Entry 8WON (electron microscopy, 2.69 A resolution); this record covers chains A and I of the 10 polymer chains in the assembly.

== Chain A (and I) ==
Molecule: Major membrane protein I
Source organism: Mycolicibacterium smegmatis
Notes: chain I of this document is another copy of the same molecule, construct and numbering; everything in this record applies to it too
UniProt: A0A653FP42 (A0A653FP42_MYCSM); residues 29-316 here correspond to UniProt positions 20-307 (UniProt number = residue number - 9)
Amino-acid sequence (288 residues; each row starts with the number of its first residue):
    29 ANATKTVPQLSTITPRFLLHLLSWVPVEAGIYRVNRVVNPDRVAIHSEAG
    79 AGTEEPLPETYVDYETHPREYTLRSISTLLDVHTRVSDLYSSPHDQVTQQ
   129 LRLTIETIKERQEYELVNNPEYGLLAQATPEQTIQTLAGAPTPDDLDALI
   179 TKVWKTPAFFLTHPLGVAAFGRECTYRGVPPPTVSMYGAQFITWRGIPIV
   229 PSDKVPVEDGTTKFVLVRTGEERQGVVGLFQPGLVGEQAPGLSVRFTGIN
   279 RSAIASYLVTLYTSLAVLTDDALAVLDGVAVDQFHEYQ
Not modelled in the structure: 69-91

== How chain A and chain I interact ==
Contacting residue pairs (19; chain A residue first):
  Asn-30(A) with Val-263(I)
  Ser-119(A) with Phe-274(I)
  Ser-120(A) with Phe-274(I); Tyr-285(I)
  Pro-121(A) with Phe-274(I)
  His-122(A) with His-122(I), hydrogen bond; Val-125(I); Thr-126(I); Leu-129(I); Tyr-285(I)
  Val-125(A) with His-122(I)
  Thr-126(A) with His-122(I)
  Leu-129(A) with His-122(I)
  Val-263(A) with Asn-30(I)
  Phe-274(A) with Ser-119(I); Ser-120(I); Pro-121(I)
  Tyr-285(A) with Ser-120(I); His-122(I)

== In short ==
The chain A/chain I interface involves 11 residues from each chain; the contacts include 1 hydrogen bond. The
hydrogen-bonded pair is His-122(A)/His-122(I).
Chain A and chain I are both Major membrane protein I (Mycolicibacterium smegmatis); the structure, Cryo-EM
structure of the 10-subunits Mmp1 complex from Mycobacterium smegmatis, was determined by electron microscopy
together with 8WOL from the same study.
